PDB entry 8BHY | electron microscopy, 5.33 A resolution (low resolution: residue-level contacts below are approximate; hydrogen-bond / salt-bridge calls are withheld) | chains T and j of the 20 polymer chains in the assembly

Chain T:
Molecule: X-ray repair cross-complementing protein 6
From: Homo sapiens
Notes: EC 3.6.4.-, 4.2.99.-
Reference sequence: P12956 (XRCC6_HUMAN); residue numbers follow UniProt; this construct covers 1-609
Sequence (609 residues; each row starts with the number of its first residue):
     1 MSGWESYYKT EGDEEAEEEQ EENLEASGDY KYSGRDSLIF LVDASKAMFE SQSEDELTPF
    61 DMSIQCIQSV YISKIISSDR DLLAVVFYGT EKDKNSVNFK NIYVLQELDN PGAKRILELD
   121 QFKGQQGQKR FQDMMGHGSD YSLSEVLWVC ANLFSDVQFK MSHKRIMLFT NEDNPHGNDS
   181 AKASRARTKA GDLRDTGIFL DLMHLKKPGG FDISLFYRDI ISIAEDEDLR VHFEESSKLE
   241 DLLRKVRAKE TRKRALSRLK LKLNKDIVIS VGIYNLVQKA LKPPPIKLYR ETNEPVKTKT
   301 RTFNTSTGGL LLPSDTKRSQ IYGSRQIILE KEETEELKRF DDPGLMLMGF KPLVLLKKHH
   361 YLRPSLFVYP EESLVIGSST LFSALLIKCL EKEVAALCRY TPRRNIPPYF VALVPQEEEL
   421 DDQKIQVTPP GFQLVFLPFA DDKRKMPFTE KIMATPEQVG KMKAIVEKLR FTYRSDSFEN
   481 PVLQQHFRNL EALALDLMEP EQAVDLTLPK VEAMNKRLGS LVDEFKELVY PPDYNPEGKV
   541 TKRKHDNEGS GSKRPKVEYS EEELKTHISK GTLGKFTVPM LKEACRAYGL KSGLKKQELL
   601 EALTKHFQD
Disordered / not traced: 1-31, 224-228, 539-609
Swiss-Prot annotation at these positions:
  - region: Val578 to Glu583 (Interaction with BAX)
  - active site: Lys31 (Schiff-base intermediate with DNA)
  - modified residue: Ser2 (N-acetylserine), Ser6 (Phosphoserine), Ser27 (Phosphoserine), Lys31 (N6-acetyllysine), Ser51 (Phosphoserine), Ser306 (Phosphoserine), Lys317 (N6-acetyllysine), Lys331 (N6-acetyllysine), Lys338 (N6-acetyllysine), Thr455 (Phosphothreonine), Lys461 (N6-acetyllysine), Ser477 (Phosphoserine), Ser520 (Phosphoserine), Lys539 (N6-acetyllysine), Lys542 (N6-acetyllysine), Lys544 (N6-acetyllysine), Ser550 (Phosphoserine), Lys553 (N6-acetyllysine), Lys556 (N6-acetyllysine), Ser560 (Phosphoserine) and 1 more in UniProt
  - cross-link (Glycyl lysine isopeptide (Lys-Gly)): Lys287 (interchain with G-Cter in SUMO2), Lys317 (interchain with G-Cter in SUMO2), Lys556 (interchain with G-Cter in SUMO2)
  - mutagenesis: Lys31 (K31A: Diminishes the ability to form a Schiff base. Abolishes adduct formation; when associated with A-160 and A-164), Lys160 (K160A: Abolishes adduct formation; when associated with A-31 and A-160), Lys164 (K164A: Abolishes adduct formation; when associated with A-31 and A-164), Lys539 (K539Q: Complete loss of suppression of BAX-induced apoptosis; K539R: No effect on suppression of BAX-induced apoptosis), Lys542 (K542Q: Complete loss of suppression of BAX-induced apoptosis; K542R: No effect on suppression of BAX-induced apoptosis), Lys544 (K544R: No effect on suppression of BAX-induced apoptosis), Lys553 (K553Q: Partial loss of suppression of BAX-induced apoptosis; K553R: No effect on suppression of BAX-induced apoptosis), Lys556 (K556R: No effect on suppression of BAX-induced apoptosis), Lys570 (K570R: Loss of methylation; loss of anti-apoptotic activity; no effect on XRCC5 stabilization)
Reported in the primary citation:
  - mutagenesis - H163A, R165E, F471E, R517E: decreased co-localization with Protein PAXX

Chain j:
Molecule: 24-nt DNA strand
Sequence (24 nucleotides; row label = number of the first residue in the row):
    15 AATAATAGTT TTTAGTTTAT TGGG

How chain T and chain j interact:
Pairs across the interface (4; chain T residue first):
  Arg80(T) with DT24(j)
  Thr251(T) with DT25(j)
  Gln278(T) with DT26(j)
  Lys338(T) with DG29(j)
Other interface residues (no listed pair), chain T (6 interface residues in all): Leu256, Asn275
Other interface residues (no listed pair), chain j (5 interface residues in all): DA28

Summary:
6 residues of chain T and 5 residues of chain j are in contact. UniProt lists active-site residue Lys31(T) and
9 mutagenesis sites on chain T. From the paper: H163A, R165E and F471E of chain T, among others, reduce
co-localization with Protein PAXX.
Here chain T is X-ray repair cross-complementing protein 6 (Homo sapiens) and chain j is a 24-nt DNA strand.
Entry 8BHY (DNA-PK Ku80 mediated dimer bound to PAXX and XLF) was determined by electron microscopy together
with 8ASC, 7ZYG, 8BH3, 8BHV and 7ZWA from the same study.
